6F8L - chains B and C of the 18 polymer chains in the assembly; structure by electron microscopy, 8.00 A resolution (low resolution: residue-level contacts below are approximate; hydrogen-bond / salt-bridge calls are withheld).

== Chain B (and C) ==
Name: Type IV pilus assembly protein PilF
Source organism: Thermus thermophilus (strain HB8 / ATCC 27634 / DSM 579)
Notes: chain C of this document is another copy of the same molecule, construct and numbering; everything in this record applies to it too
UniProt: Q5SLC9 (Q5SLC9_THET8); numbering as in UniProt (aligned over 1-889)
Sequence (913 residues; row label = number of the first residue in the row):
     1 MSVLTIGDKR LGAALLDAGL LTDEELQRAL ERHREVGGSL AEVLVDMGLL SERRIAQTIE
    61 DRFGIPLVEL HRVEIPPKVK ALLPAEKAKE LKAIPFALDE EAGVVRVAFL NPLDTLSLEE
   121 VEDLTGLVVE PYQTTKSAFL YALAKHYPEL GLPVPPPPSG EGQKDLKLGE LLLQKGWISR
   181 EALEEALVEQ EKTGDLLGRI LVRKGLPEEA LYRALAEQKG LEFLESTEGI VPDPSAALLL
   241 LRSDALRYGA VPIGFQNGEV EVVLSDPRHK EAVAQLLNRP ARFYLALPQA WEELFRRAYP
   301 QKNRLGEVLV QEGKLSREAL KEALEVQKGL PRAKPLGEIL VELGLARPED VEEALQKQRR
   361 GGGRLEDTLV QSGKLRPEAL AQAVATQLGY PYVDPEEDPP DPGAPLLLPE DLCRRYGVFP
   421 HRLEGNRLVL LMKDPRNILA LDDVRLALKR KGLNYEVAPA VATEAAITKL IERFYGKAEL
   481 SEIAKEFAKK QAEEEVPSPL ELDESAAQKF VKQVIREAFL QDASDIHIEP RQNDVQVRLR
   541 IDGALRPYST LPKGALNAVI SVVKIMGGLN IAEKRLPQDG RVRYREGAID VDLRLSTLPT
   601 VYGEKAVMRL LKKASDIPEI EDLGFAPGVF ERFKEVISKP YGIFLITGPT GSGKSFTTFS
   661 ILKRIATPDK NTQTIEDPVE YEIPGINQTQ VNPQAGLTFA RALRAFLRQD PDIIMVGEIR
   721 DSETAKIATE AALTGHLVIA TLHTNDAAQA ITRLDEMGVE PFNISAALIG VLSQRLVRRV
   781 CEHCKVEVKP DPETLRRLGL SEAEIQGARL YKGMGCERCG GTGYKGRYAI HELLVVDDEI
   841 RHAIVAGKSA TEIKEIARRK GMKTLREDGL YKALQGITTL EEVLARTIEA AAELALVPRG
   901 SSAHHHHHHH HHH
Not modelled in the structure: 1-504, 888-913 (chain C: 1-504, 889-913)
Construct notes: expression tag (890-913)
UniProt features mapped onto this chain:
  - binding site (ATP): Gly651 to Phe656
  - binding site (Zn(2+)): Cys781, Cys784, Cys816, Cys819

== How chain B and chain C interact ==
Pairs across the interface (82; chain B residue first):
  Lys613(B) - Gln532(C)
  Ala614(B) - Gln532(C)
  Pro640(B) - Gly821(C)
  Tyr641(B) - Lys812(C)
  Tyr641(B) - Glu881(C)
  Thr667(B) - Arg538(C)
  Pro668(B) - Arg538(C)
  Pro668(B) - Leu545(C)
  Pro668(B) - Pro547(C)
  Asp669(B) - Ala544(C)
  Asp669(B) - Leu545(C)
  Asp669(B) - Arg546(C)
  Asp669(B) - Pro547(C)
  Lys670(B) - Arg538(C)
  Lys670(B) - Leu545(C)
  Asn671(B) - His527(C)
  Asn671(B) - Arg538(C)
  Asn671(B) - Leu545(C)
  Thr672(B) - Arg538(C)
  Gln673(B) - Lys605(C)
  Val679(B) - Val601(C)
  Glu682(B) - Gln532(C)
  Glu682(B) - Tyr602(C)
  Ile683(B) - Tyr602(C)
  Gly685(B) - Arg531(C)
  Gly685(B) - Arg538(C)
  Ile686(B) - Pro530(C)
  Ile686(B) - Arg531(C)
  Ile686(B) - Tyr602(C)
  Asn687(B) - Glu529(C)
  Asn687(B) - Pro530(C)
  Asn687(B) - Lys605(C)
  Gln688(B) - Thr600(C)
  Gln688(B) - Val601(C)
  Thr689(B) - Leu598(C)
  Thr689(B) - Pro599(C)
  Gln690(B) - Pro599(C)
  Gln690(B) - Val601(C)
  Ala695(B) - Pro577(C)
  Leu697(B) - Leu598(C)
  Leu707(B) - Arg609(C)
  Arg708(B) - Arg609(C)
  Gln709(B) - Asp525(C)
  Gln709(B) - His527(C)
  Gln709(B) - Ser596(C)
  Gln709(B) - Leu598(C)
  Gln709(B) - Lys605(C)
  Gln709(B) - Val607(C)
  Asp710(B) - Ser524(C)
  Asp710(B) - Asp525(C)
  Asp710(B) - Arg540(C)
  Asp710(B) - Arg609(C)
  Pro711(B) - Arg540(C)
  Asp712(B) - Arg540(C)
  Asp712(B) - Gly543(C)
  Asp712(B) - Ala544(C)
  Asp712(B) - Leu545(C)
  Lys726(B) - Ile888(C)
  Thr729(B) - Ile888(C)
  Glu730(B) - Ala885(C)
  Leu733(B) - Glu881(C)
  Leu733(B) - Glu882(C)
  Leu733(B) - Leu884(C)
  Leu733(B) - Ala885(C)
  Leu733(B) - Ile888(C)
  Thr734(B) - Ala885(C)
  Thr734(B) - Arg886(C)
  His736(B) - Arg540(C)
  Glu760(B) - Arg866(C)
  Phe762(B) - Thr794(C)
  Phe762(B) - Arg797(C)
  Phe762(B) - Leu798(C)
  Phe762(B) - Arg866(C)
  Phe762(B) - Leu884(C)
  Asn763(B) - Leu798(C)
  Asn763(B) - Leu884(C)
  Asn763(B) - Ile888(C)
  Ser765(B) - Thr794(C)
  His842(B) - Asp791(C)
  Val845(B) - Asp791(C)
  Val845(B) - Glu793(C)
  Val845(B) - Thr794(C)
Other interface residues (no listed pair), chain B (43 interface residues in all): Asp677, Phe706, Arg841
Other interface residues (no listed pair), chain C (42 interface residues in all): Gln536, Lys789, Thr822, Leu880

== Overview ==
Chain B and chain C form an interface of 43 and 42 residues respectively. UniProt lists 6 ATP-binding residues
and 4 Zn2+-binding residues on chain B.
Both chains are Type IV pilus assembly protein PilF (Thermus thermophilus (strain HB8 / ATCC 27634 / DSM
579)). Entry 6F8L (Thermus thermophilus PilF ATPase (AMPPNP-bound form)) was determined by electron microscopy
(same publication as 5OIU and 6EJF).
